PDB entry 9FB5 | electron microscopy, 3.00 A resolution | chains A and S of the 7 polymer chains in the assembly

== Chain A ==
Protein: Large T antigen
Source organism: Betapolyomavirus macacae
Notes: EC 3.6.4.-
UniProtKB: P03070 (LT_SV40); residues 266-627 here = UniProt positions 266-627
Amino-acid sequence (362 residues; row label = number of the first residue in the row):
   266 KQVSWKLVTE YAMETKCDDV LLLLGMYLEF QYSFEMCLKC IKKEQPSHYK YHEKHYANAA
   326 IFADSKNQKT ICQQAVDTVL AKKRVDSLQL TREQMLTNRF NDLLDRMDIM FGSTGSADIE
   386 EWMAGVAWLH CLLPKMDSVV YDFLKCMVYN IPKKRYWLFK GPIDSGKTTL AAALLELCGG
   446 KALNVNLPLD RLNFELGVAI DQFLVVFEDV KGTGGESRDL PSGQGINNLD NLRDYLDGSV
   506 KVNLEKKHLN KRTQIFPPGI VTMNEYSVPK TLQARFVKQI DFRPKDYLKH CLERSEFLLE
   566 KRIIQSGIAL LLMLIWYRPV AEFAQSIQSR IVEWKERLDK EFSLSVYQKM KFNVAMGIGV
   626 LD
Residues lining bound ligands: ATP (adenosine-5'-triphosphate): Trp-393, Pro-427, Ile-428, Asp-429, Ser-430, Gly-431, Lys-432, Thr-433, Thr-434, Asn-529, Arg-548, Pro-549, Lys-550, Asp-551, Leu-553, Lys-554, Leu-557
Swiss-Prot annotation at these positions:
  - binding site (Zn(2+)): Cys-302, Cys-305, His-313, His-317
  - binding site (ATP): Gly-426 to Thr-433

== Chain S ==
Molecule: Chains: S
Sequence (8 nucleotides; each row starts with the number of its first residue):
     1 TTTTTTTT

== Chain A / chain S interface ==
Pairs across the interface - 12 pairs, chain A then chain S:
  Asp-455(A) / DT6(S)  base contact
  Asp-455(A) / DT7(S)  sugar contact
  Arg-456(A) / DT4(S)  base contact
  Arg-456(A) / DT5(S)  hydrogen bond to the base
  Arg-456(A) / DT6(S)  hydrogen bond to the base
  Arg-456(A) / DT7(S)  hydrogen bond to the base
  Phe-459(A) / DT3(S)  base contact
  Lys-511(A) / DT2(S)  phosphate contact
  Lys-512(A) / DT2(S)  phosphate contact
  Lys-512(A) / DT3(S)  salt bridge to the phosphate
  His-513(A) / DT2(S)  hydrogen bond to the phosphate
  His-513(A) / DT3(S)  phosphate contact

== Summary ==
Chain A and chain S each contribute 6 residues to their interface, with 4 hydrogen bonds and 1 salt bridge.
Polar pairs include Arg-456(A)/DT5(S), Arg-456(A)/DT6(S) and Arg-456(A)/DT7(S). Ligands of chain A: ATP.
UniProt lists 4 Zn2+-binding residues and 8 ATP-binding residues on chain A.
Chain A is Large T antigen (Betapolyomavirus macacae) and chain S is Chains: S; the structure, Active SV40
LTAg complex with DNA (3D variability component_002, frame_000), was determined by electron microscopy
together with 9EVH, 9EVP, 9F3T, 9F3U, 9F5I, 9F73 and 14 further entries from the same study.
